PDB entry 4BOT | electron microscopy, 42.00 A resolution (very low resolution: no residue pairs are listed; an interface is given only as per-side residue counts) | chains D and E of the 5 polymer chains in the assembly

# Chain D
Protein: Acetylcholine receptor subunit alpha
From: Torpedo marmorata
UniProtKB: P02711 (ACHA_TORMA); residues -23 to 437 here correspond to UniProt positions 1-461 (UniProt number = residue number + 24)
Sequence (461 residues; row label = number of the first residue in the row; numbers below 1 keep their minus sign (Met-23 is residue -23)):
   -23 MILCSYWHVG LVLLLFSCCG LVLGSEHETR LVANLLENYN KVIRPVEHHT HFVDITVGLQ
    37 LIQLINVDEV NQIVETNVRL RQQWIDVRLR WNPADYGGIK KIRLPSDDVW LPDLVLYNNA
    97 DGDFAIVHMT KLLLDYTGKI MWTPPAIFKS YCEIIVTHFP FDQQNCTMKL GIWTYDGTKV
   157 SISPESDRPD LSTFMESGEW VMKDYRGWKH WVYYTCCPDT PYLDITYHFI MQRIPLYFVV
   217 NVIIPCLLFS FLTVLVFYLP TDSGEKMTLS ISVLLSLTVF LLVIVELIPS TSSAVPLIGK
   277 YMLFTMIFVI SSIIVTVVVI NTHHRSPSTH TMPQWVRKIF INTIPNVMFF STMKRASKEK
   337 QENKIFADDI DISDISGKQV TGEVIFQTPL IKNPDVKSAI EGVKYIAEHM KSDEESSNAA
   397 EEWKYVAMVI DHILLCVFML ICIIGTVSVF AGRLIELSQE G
Disordered / not traced: -23 to 0, 307-373
Disulfides: Cys128-Cys142, Cys192-Cys193
Swiss-Prot annotation at these positions:
  - glycosylation: Asn141 (N-linked (GlcNAc...) asparagine)

# Chain E
Protein: Acetylcholine receptor gamma subunit
From: Torpedo marmorata
UniProtKB: Q6S3H9 (Q6S3H9_TORMA); residues -16 to 488 here correspond to UniProt positions 1-505 (UniProt number = residue number + 17)
Sequence (505 residues; row label = number of the first residue in the row; numbers below 1 keep their minus sign (Met-16 is residue -16)):
   -16 MVLTLLLIIC LALEVRSNEE GRLIEKLLGD YDKRIKPAKT LDHVIDVTLK LTLTNLISLN
    44 EKEEALTTNV WIEIQWNDYR LSWNTSEYEG IDLVRIPSEL LWLPDVVLEN NVDGQFEVAY
   104 YANVLVYNDG SMYWLPPAIY RSTCPIAVTY FPFDWQNCSL VFRSQTYNAH EVNLQLSAEE
   164 GEVVEWIHID PEDFTENGEW TIRHRPAKKN YNWQLTKDDI DFQEIIFFLI IQRKPLFYII
   224 NIIAPCVLIS SLVVLVYFLP AQAGGQKCTL SISVLLAQTI FLFLIAQKVP ETSLNVPLIG
   284 KYLIFVMFVS LVIVTNCVIV LNVSLRTPNT HSLSEKIKHL FLEFLPKYLG MHLEPSEETP
   344 EKPQPRRRSS FGIMIKAEEY ILKKPRSELM FEEQKDRHGL KRVNKMTSDI DIGTTVDLYK
   404 DLANFAPEIK SCVEACNFIA KSTKEQNDSG SENENWVLIG KVIDKACFWI ALLLFSLGTL
   464 AIFLTGHLNQ VPEFPFPGDP RKYVP
Disordered / not traced: -16 to 0, 165-171, 315-413, 478-488
Disulfides: Cys127-Cys141

# Chain D / chain E interface
At this resolution (42 A) residue pairs are not listed: 35 residues of chain D and 44 of chain E lie at the interface.

# In short
Chain D and chain E form an interface of 35 and 44 residues respectively.
Here chain D is Acetylcholine receptor subunit alpha and chain E is Acetylcholine receptor gamma subunit, both
from Torpedo marmorata. Entry 4BOT (The structure and super-organization of acetylcholine receptor- rapsyn
complexes class E) was determined by electron microscopy together with 4BOG, 4BOI, 4BON, 4BOO and 4BOR from
the same study.
